Entry 7LIU (X-ray diffraction, 3.00 A resolution); this record covers chains A and B of the 4 polymer chains in the assembly.

== Chain A (and B) ==
Molecule: ATP-dependent RNA helicase DDX3X
From: Homo sapiens
Notes: EC 3.6.4.13; chain B of this document is another copy of the same molecule, construct and numbering; everything in this record applies to it too
UniProt: O00571 (DDX3X_HUMAN); residues 135-582 here = UniProt positions 135-582
Chain sequence (450 residues; each row starts with the number of its first residue):
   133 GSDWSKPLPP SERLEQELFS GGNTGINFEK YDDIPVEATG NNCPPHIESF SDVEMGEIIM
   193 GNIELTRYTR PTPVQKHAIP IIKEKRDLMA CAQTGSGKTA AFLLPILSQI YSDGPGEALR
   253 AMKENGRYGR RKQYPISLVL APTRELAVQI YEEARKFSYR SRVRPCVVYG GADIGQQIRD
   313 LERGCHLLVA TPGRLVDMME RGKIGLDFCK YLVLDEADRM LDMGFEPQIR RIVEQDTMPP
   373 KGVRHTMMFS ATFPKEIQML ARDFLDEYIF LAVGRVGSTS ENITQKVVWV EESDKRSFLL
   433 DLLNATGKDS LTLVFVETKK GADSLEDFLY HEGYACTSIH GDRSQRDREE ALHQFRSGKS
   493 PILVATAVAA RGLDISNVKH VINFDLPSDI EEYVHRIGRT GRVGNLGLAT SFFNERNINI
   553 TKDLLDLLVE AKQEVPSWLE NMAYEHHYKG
Disordered / not traced: 133-134, 577-582
Differences from the reference sequence: expression tag (133-134)
Small-molecule neighbours: 08T ([[[(2R,3S,4R,5R)-5-(6-aminopurin-9-yl)-3,4-bis(oxidanyl)oxolan-2-yl]methoxy-oxidanyl-phosphoryl]oxy-oxidanyl-phosphoryl]oxy-tris(fluoranyl)beryllium): T156, F160, F182, Y200, R202, P203, T204, Q207, Q225, T226, G227, S228, G229, K230, T231, A232, Q281, E348, A383, G504, D506, H527, R531, R534, V535
UniProt features mapped onto this chain:
  - region: P139 to G172 (Interaction with CHUK), A250 to R259 (Involved in stimulation of ATPase activity by DNA and RNA, nucleic acid binding and unwinding and HIV-1 replication)
  - motif: E180 to K208 (Q motif), D347 to D350 (DEAD box)
  - binding site (ATP): Y200 to Q207, A224 to T231
  - modified residue: S181 (Phosphoserine), S183 (Phosphoserine), S240 (Phosphoserine), S269 (Phosphoserine), S429 (Phosphoserine), T438 (Phosphothreonine), S442 (Phosphoserine), S456 (Phosphoserine), T469 (Phosphothreonine), S470 (Phosphoserine), S520 (Phosphoserine), T542 (Phosphothreonine), S543 (Phosphoserine)
  - cross-link: K215 (Glycyl lysine isopeptide (Lys-Gly) (interchain with G-Cter in SUMO2))
  - natural variant: I214 (I214T: In MRXSSB), A233 (A233V: In MRXSSB; deletion: In MRXSSB), L235 (L235P: In MRXSSB), R294 (R294T: In a breast cancer sample), V300 (V300F: In MRXSSB), R326 (R326H: In MRXSSB), R351 (R351Q: In MRXSSB), R362 (R362C: In MRXSSB), R376 (R376C: In MRXSSB), L392 (L392P: In MRXSSB), Q417 (Q417P: In MRXSSB), R475 (R475G: In MRXSSB), 9 further natural variant entries in UniProt
  - mutagenesis: K138 (K138R: Partial loss of ubiquitination by RNF39), P142 to E144 (Loss of interaction with TRAF3, reduced TRAF3 'K-63'-linked autoubiquitination), S152 (S152A: Reduces total phosphorylation by 60%. No effect on interaction with IKBKE), K162 (K162R: Partial loss of ubiquitination by RNF39), S181 (S181A: Greatly impairs phosphorylation by TBK1 and fails to synergize with TBK1 in IFNB1 induction; when associated with A-183; A-240 and A-269), S183 (S183A: Greatly impairs phosphorylation by TBK1 and fails to synergize with TBK1 in IFN-beta induction; when associated with A-181; A-240 and A-269), Y200 (Y200A: No effect on general translation; when associated with A-207; A-230; A-347 and A-348), Q207 (Q207A: Does not promote the translation of HIV-1 RNA. No effect on general translation; when associated with A-200; A-230: A-347 and A-348), K230 (K230A: No effect on general translation; when associated with A-200; A-207; A-347 and A-348; K230E: Complete loss of ATPase and RNA-unwinding activities. Loss of HIV-1 mRNA nuclear export ...), S240 (S240A: Greatly impairs phosphorylation by TBK1 and fails to synergize with TBK1 in IFN-beta induction; when associated with A-181; A-183 and A-269), S269 (S269A: Greatly impairs phosphorylation by TBK1 and fails to synergize with TBK1 in IFN-beta induction; when associated with A-181; A-183 and A-240), T275 to E277 (Increased NF-kappa-B-mediated transcriptional activity, contrary to wild-type which is inhibitory in this experimental setting), 10 further mutagenesis entries in UniProt

== How chain A and chain B interact ==
Residue-residue contacts - 24 pairs, chain A then chain B:
  R428(A) - D305(B)  salt bridge
  E458(A) - R478(B)  salt bridge
  D459(A) - G303(B)
  D459(A) - A304(B)
  D459(A) - D305(B)  hydrogen bond (side chain-backbone)
  F460(A) - D305(B)
  F460(A) - Q308(B)  hydrogen bond (backbone-side chain)
  F460(A) - R311(B)
  Y462(A) - R478(B)
  Y462(A) - E481(B)
  Y462(A) - E482(B)  hydrogen bond
  Y462(A) - H485(B)
  H463(A) - Y301(B)
  H463(A) - A304(B)
  H463(A) - Q308(B)
  H463(A) - E481(B)  salt bridge
  E464(A) - Q308(B)  hydrogen bond
  C468(A) - R478(B)  hydrogen bond (backbone-side chain)
  R475(A) - D479(B)  salt bridge
  R478(A) - E458(B)  salt bridge
  R478(A) - D459(B)
  R478(A) - Y462(B)
  D479(A) - R475(B)  salt bridge
  E482(A) - Y462(B)
Other interface residues (no listed pair), chain A (15 interface residues in all): D455, S456, T469
Other interface residues (no listed pair), chain B (16 interface residues in all): S476

== In short ==
15 residues of chain A and 16 residues of chain B are in contact; the contacts include 5 hydrogen bonds and 6
salt bridges. Among the polar pairs are R428(A)-D305(B), E458(A)-R478(B) and H463(A)-E481(B). Chain A binds
compound 08T.
Chain A and chain B are both ATP-dependent RNA helicase DDX3X (Homo sapiens); the structure, DDX3X bound to
ATP analog and remodeled RNA:DNA hybrid, was determined by X-ray diffraction.
